5Q0S - chains A and B; structure by X-ray diffraction, 2.50 A resolution.

[Chain A]
Protein: Bile acid receptor
Source organism: Homo sapiens
UniProtKB: Q96RI1 (NR1H4_HUMAN); residues 248-476 here correspond to UniProt positions 258-486 (UniProt number = residue number + 10)
Chain sequence (233 residues; numbered 244 to 476; the number before each row is that of its first residue):
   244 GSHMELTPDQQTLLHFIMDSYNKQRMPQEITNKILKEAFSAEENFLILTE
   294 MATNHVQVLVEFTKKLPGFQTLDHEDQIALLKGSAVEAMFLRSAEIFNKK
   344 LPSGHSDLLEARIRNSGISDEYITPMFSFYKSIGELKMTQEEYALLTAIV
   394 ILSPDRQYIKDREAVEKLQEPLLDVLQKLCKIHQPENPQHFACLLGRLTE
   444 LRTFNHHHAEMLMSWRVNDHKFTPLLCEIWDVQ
Disordered / not traced: 244-246
Construct notes: expression tag (244-247); conflict Ala281 (Glu291 in Q96RI1), Ala354 (Glu364 in Q96RI1)
Ligand contacts: 9LJ ((2S)-2-[2-(4-chlorophenyl)-5,6-difluoro-1H-benzimidazol-1-yl]-N-(2-cyanophenyl)-2-cyclohexylacetamide): Ile273, Thr274, Ile277, Asn287, Ile290, Leu291, Met294, Ala295, His298, Met332, Phe333, Arg335, Ser336, Ile339, Phe340, Leu352, Ile356, Ser359, Ile361, Met369, Tyr373, His451, Met454, Leu455, Trp458

[Chain B]
Protein: Coactivator peptide src-1 HD3
UniProtKB: A8K1V4 (A8K1V4_HUMAN); numbering as in UniProt (aligned over 744-757)
Chain sequence (14 residues; each row starts with the number of its first residue):
   744 KDHQLLRYLLDKDE
Disordered / not traced: 744, 756-757

[Interface between chain A and chain B]
Residue-residue contacts - 22 pairs, chain A then chain B:
  Val303(A) with Leu752(B)
  Lys307(A) with Leu752(B), hydrogen bond (side chain-backbone); Leu753(B); Lys755(B)
  Phe312(A) with Leu753(B), hydrophobic
  His317(A) with Asp754(B), salt bridge
  Glu318(A) with Arg750(B), salt bridge
  Gln320(A) with Leu753(B)
  Ile321(A) with His746(B); Arg750(B); Leu753(B), hydrophobic
  Leu324(A) with Leu753(B), hydrophobic
  Lys325(A) with His746(B); Leu749(B)
  Pro467(A) with Leu748(B)
  Leu468(A) with Leu748(B); Leu752(B), hydrophobic
  Glu471(A) with His746(B); Gln747(B), hydrogen bond (side chain-backbone); Leu748(B), hydrogen bond (side chain-backbone); Leu749(B), hydrogen bond (side chain-backbone)
  Ile472(A) with Leu749(B), hydrophobic
Also at the interface, not in a pair above, chain A (15 interface residues in all): Glu304, Gln313

[Overview]
15 residues of chain A and 9 residues of chain B are in contact, with 4 hydrogen bonds and 2 salt bridges.
Among the polar pairs are His317(A)-Asp754(B), Glu318(A)-Arg750(B) and Lys307(A)-Leu752(B). Ligands of chain
A: compound 9LJ.
Here chain A is Bile acid receptor (Homo sapiens) and chain B is Coactivator peptide src-1 HD3. Entry 5Q0S
(Ligand binding to FARNESOID-X-RECEPTOR) was determined by X-ray diffraction (same publication as 5Q0I, 5Q0J,
5Q0K, 5Q0L, 5Q0M, 5Q0N and 30 further entries).
